4BGI - chains D and E of the 3 polymer chains in the assembly; structure by X-ray diffraction, 2.09 A resolution.

Chain D (and E):
Molecule: Enoyl-[acyl-carrier-protein] reductase [NADH]
From: Mycobacterium tuberculosis
Notes: EC 1.3.1.9; chain E of this document is another copy of the same molecule, construct and numbering; everything in this record applies to it too
UniProtKB: P9WGR1 (INHA_MYCTU); residue numbers follow UniProt; this construct covers 2-269
Chain sequence (281 residues; each row starts with the number of its first residue; numbers below 1 keep their minus sign (Met-3 is residue -3)):
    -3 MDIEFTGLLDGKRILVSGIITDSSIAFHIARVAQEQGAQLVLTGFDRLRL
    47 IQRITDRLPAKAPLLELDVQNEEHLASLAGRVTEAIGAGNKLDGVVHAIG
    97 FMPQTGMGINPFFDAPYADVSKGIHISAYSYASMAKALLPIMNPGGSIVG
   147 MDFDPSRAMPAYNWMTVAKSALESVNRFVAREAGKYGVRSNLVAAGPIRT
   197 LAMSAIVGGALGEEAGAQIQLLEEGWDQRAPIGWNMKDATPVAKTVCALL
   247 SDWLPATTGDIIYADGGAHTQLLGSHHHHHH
Unresolved in the structure: -3 to 2, 195-209, 270-277 (chain E: -3 to 2, 197-212, 270-277)
Differences from the reference sequence: initiating methionine (-3); expression tag (-2 to 1, 270-277); engineered mutation Ala94 (Ser in P9WGR1)
Small-molecule neighbours: NAD (nicotinamide-adenine-dinucleotide): Gly14, Ile15, Ile16, Ser20, Ile21, Phe41, Leu63, Asp64, Val65, Gln66, Ala94, Ile95, Gly96, Phe97, Ile122, Met147, Asp148, Phe149, Tyr158, Met161, Lys165, Ala191, Gly192, Pro193, Ile194
UniProt features mapped onto this chain:
  - binding site (NAD(+)): Ser20, Ile21, Asp64, Val65, Ile95, Gly96, Lys165, Ile194
  - binding site (substrate): Tyr158
  - site: Phe149 (May act as an intermediate that passes the hydride ion from NADH to the substrate), Tyr158 (Transition state stabilizer)
  - modified residue: Thr266 (Phosphothreonine)

Interface between chain D and chain E:
Pairs across the interface - 70 pairs, chain D then chain E:
  Leu4(D) - Leu4(E)  hydrophobic
  Leu4(D) - Trp249(E)  hydrophobic
  Val28(D) - Trp249(E)  hydrophobic
  Gln32(D) - Trp249(E)
  Arg173(D) - Thr266(E)
  Arg173(D) - Gln267(E)  hydrogen bond (backbone-side chain)
  Ala176(D) - Pro227(E)
  Arg177(D) - Gln267(E)  hydrogen bond
  Arg177(D) - Leu269(E)  hydrogen bond (side chain-backbone)
  Gly180(D) - Pro227(E)
  Gly180(D) - Ile228(E)
  Val184(D) - Ile228(E)
  Pro227(D) - Ala176(E)
  Pro227(D) - Gly180(E)
  Ile228(D) - Val184(E)
  Ile228(D) - Pro251(E)
  Ile228(D) - Ala252(E)  hydrophobic
  Ile228(D) - Thr254(E)
  Trp230(D) - Ala252(E)  hydrophobic
  Pro237(D) - Pro251(E)
  Pro237(D) - Ala252(E)  hydrophobic
  Lys240(D) - Asp248(E)
  Lys240(D) - Trp249(E)
  Thr241(D) - Trp249(E)  hydrogen bond (backbone-backbone)
  Thr241(D) - Leu250(E)
  Ala244(D) - Trp249(E)
  Ala244(D) - Leu250(E)  hydrophobic
  Asp248(D) - Lys240(E)
  Trp249(D) - Leu4(E)  hydrophobic
  Trp249(D) - Val28(E)  hydrophobic
  Trp249(D) - Gln32(E)
  Trp249(D) - Lys240(E)
  Trp249(D) - Thr241(E)  hydrogen bond (backbone-backbone)
  Trp249(D) - Ala244(E)
  Leu250(D) - Thr241(E)
  Leu250(D) - Ala244(E)  hydrophobic
  Pro251(D) - Ile228(E)
  Pro251(D) - Pro237(E)
  Ala252(D) - Ile228(E)  hydrophobic
  Ala252(D) - Trp230(E)  hydrophobic
  Ala252(D) - Tyr259(E)
  Ala252(D) - Ala260(E)
  Ala252(D) - Asp261(E)  hydrogen bond (backbone-backbone)
  Ala252(D) - Gly262(E)  hydrogen bond (backbone-backbone)
  Ala252(D) - Gly263(E)
  Thr253(D) - Tyr259(E)  hydrogen bond (side chain-backbone)
  Thr254(D) - Ile228(E)
  Thr254(D) - Gly262(E)
  Thr254(D) - Gly263(E)
  Thr254(D) - Thr266(E)
  Gly255(D) - Thr266(E)
  Asp256(D) - Tyr259(E)
  Asp256(D) - His265(E)  salt bridge
  Ile258(D) - Ile258(E)  hydrophobic
  Tyr259(D) - Ala252(E)
  Tyr259(D) - Thr253(E)  hydrogen bond (backbone-side chain)
  Tyr259(D) - Asp256(E)
  Ala260(D) - Ala252(E)
  Asp261(D) - Ala252(E)  hydrogen bond (backbone-backbone)
  Gly262(D) - Ala252(E)  hydrogen bond (backbone-backbone)
  Gly262(D) - Thr254(E)
  Gly263(D) - Ala252(E)
  Gly263(D) - Thr254(E)
  His265(D) - Asp256(E)  salt bridge
  Thr266(D) - Arg173(E)
  Thr266(D) - Thr254(E)
  Thr266(D) - Gly255(E)
  Gln267(D) - Arg173(E)  hydrogen bond (side chain-backbone)
  Gln267(D) - Arg177(E)  hydrogen bond
  Leu269(D) - Arg177(E)  hydrogen bond (backbone-side chain)
Other interface residues (no listed pair), chain D (36 interface residues in all): Arg185, Cys243
Other interface residues (no listed pair), chain E (36 interface residues in all): Arg185, Cys243

Summary:
Chain D and chain E each contribute 36 residues to their interface; the contacts include 14 hydrogen bonds and
2 salt bridges. Polar contacts include Asp256(D)-His265(E), Arg173(D)-Gln267(E) and Arg177(D)-Gln267(E). Chain
D binds NAD. From UniProt: 8 NAD+-binding residues and substrate-binding residue Tyr158(D) on chain D.
Chain D and chain E are both Enoyl-[acyl-carrier-protein] reductase [NADH] (Mycobacterium tuberculosis); the
structure, Crystal structure of InhA(S94A) mutant in complex with OH-141, was determined by X-ray diffraction
(same publication as 4BGE and 4BII).
